Entry 4Y81 (X-ray diffraction, 2.80 A resolution); this record covers chains A and B of the 32 polymer chains in the assembly.

== Chain A ==
Protein: Proteasome subunit alpha type-2
From: Saccharomyces cerevisiae (strain ATCC 204508 / S288c)
Notes: EC 3.4.25.1
UniProt: P23639 (PSA2_YEAST); residues 1-250 here = UniProt positions 1-250
Chain sequence (250 residues; numbered 1 to 250; the number before each row is that of its first residue):
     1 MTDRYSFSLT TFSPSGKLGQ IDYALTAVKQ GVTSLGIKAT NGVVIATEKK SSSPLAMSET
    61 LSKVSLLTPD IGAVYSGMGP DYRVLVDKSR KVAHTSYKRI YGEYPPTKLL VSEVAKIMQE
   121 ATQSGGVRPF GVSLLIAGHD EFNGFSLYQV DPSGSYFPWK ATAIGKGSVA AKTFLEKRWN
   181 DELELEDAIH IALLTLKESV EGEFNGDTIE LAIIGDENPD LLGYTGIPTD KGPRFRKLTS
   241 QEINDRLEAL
Swiss-Prot annotation at these positions:
  - cross-link: K108 (Glycyl lysine isopeptide (Lys-Gly) (interchain with G-Cter in ubiquitin))

== Chain B ==
Protein: Proteasome subunit alpha type-3
From: Saccharomyces cerevisiae (strain ATCC 204508 / S288c)
Notes: EC 3.4.25.1
UniProt: P23638 (PSA3_YEAST); residues 0-257 here correspond to UniProt positions 1-258 (UniProt number = residue number + 1)
Chain sequence (258 residues; row label = number of the first residue in the row; numbering starts at 0):
     0 MGSRRYDSRT TIFSPEGRLY QVEYALESIS HAGTAIGIMA SDGIVLAAER KVTSTLLEQD
    60 TSTEKLYKLN DKIAVAVAGL TADAEILINT ARIHAQNYLK TYNEDIPVEI LVRRLSDIKQ
   120 GYTQHGGLRP FGVSFIYAGY DDRYGYQLYT SNPSGNYTGW KAISVGANTS AAQTLLQMDY
   180 KDDMKVDDAI ELALKTLSKT TDSSALTYDR LEFATIRKGA NDGEVYQKIF KPQEIKDILV
   240 KTGITKKDED EEADEDMK
Not modelled in the structure: 0, 245-257
Swiss-Prot annotation at these positions:
  - cross-link (Glycyl lysine isopeptide (Lys-Gly)): K99 (interchain with G-Cter in ubiquitin), K198 (interchain with G-Cter in ubiquitin), K230 (interchain with G-Cter in ubiquitin)

== How chain A and chain B interact ==
Pairs across the interface (59):
  R4(A) with S2(B)
  Y5(A) with S2(B); Y5(B)
  S6(A) with G125(B); L127(B)
  F7(A) with S2(B); Y5(B); D6(B); G126(B)
  S8(A) with G126(B), hydrogen bond (backbone-backbone); L127(B); R128(B), hydrogen bond (side chain-backbone)
  T10(A) with R128(B)
  T11(A) with S7(B); T9(B); Q20(B)
  F12(A) with Q20(B); Y23(B); R128(B); P129(B); G131(B)
  S13(A) with Y23(B)
  P14(A) with Y23(B), hydrophobic; E26(B)
  S15(A) with E26(B); H30(B)
  G16(A) with Y23(B); S27(B), hydrogen bond (backbone-side chain)
  L18(A) with R128(B)
  K38(A) with E57(B), salt bridge
  S112(A) with E84(B)
  K116(A) with I85(B)
  Q119(A) with A81(B); D82(B), hydrogen bond; I85(B); R128(B)
  T122(A) with R128(B), hydrogen bond (backbone-side chain)
  Q123(A) with Y121(B); L127(B); R128(B), hydrogen bond (side chain-backbone); F130(B)
  G125(A) with L127(B)
  S153(A) with A81(B)
  G154(A) with A81(B)
  S155(A) with A81(B)
  Y156(A) with E84(B), hydrogen bond
  P158(A) with L56(B); E57(B), hydrogen bond (backbone-backbone); T60(B); S61(B)
  W159(A) with L55(B); L56(B)
  K160(A) with L55(B), hydrogen bond (backbone-backbone); L56(B); E57(B)
  A161(A) with L55(B)
  L175(A) with L55(B)
  E176(A) with T54(B); L55(B)
Interface residues without a listed pair, chain A (35 interface residues in all): S124, Y148, F157, K172, W179
Interface residues without a listed pair, chain B (32 interface residues in all): A24, S53, L79, T80

== In short ==
The interface between chain A and chain B involves 35 residues on one side and 32 on the other, with 9
hydrogen bonds and 1 salt bridge. Among the polar pairs are K38(A)-E57(B), S8(A)-R128(B) and G16(A)-S27(B).
Here chain A is Proteasome subunit alpha type-2 and chain B is Proteasome subunit alpha type-3, both from
Saccharomyces cerevisiae (strain ATCC 204508 / S288c). Entry 4Y81 (Yeast 20S proteasome in complex with
Ac-PAY-ep) was determined by X-ray diffraction (same publication as 4Y69, 4Y6A, 4Y6V, 4Y6Z, 4Y70, 4Y74 and 34
further entries).
